1J35 - chains B and C of the 3 polymer chains in the assembly; structure by X-ray diffraction, 1.80 A resolution.

Chain B:
Protein: Coagulation factor IX-binding protein B chain
Source organism: Trimeresurus flavoviridis
Reference sequence: P23807 (IXB_TRIFL); residues 201-323 here correspond to UniProt positions 24-146 (UniProt number = residue number - 177)
Amino-acid sequence (123 residues; numbered 201 to 323; the number before each row is that of its first residue):
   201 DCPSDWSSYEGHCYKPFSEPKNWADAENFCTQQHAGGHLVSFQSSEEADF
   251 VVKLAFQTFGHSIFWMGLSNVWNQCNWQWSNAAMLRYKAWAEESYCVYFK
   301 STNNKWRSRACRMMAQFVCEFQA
Curated features (UniProtKB/Swiss-Prot):
  - binding site (Ca(2+)): Ser241, Gln243, Glu247, Glu320
Disulfides: Cys202-Cys213, Cys230-Cys319, Cys296-Cys311
Ion coordination: Ca2+: Ser241, Gln243, Glu247, Glu320

Chain C:
Protein: Coagulation factor IX
Source organism: Bos taurus
Notes: EC 3.4.21.22; fragment: gla domain
Reference sequence: P00741 (FA9_BOVIN); residues 401-446 here correspond to UniProt positions 1-46 (UniProt number = residue number - 400)
Amino-acid sequence (46 residues; each row starts with the number of its first residue):
   401 YNSGKLEEFVRGNLERECKEEKCSFEEAREVFENTEKTTEFWKQYV
Sequence notes: modified residue (407-408, 415, 417, 420-421, 426-427, 430, 433, 436, 440)
Modified / non-standard residues: Glu407, Glu408, Glu415, Glu417, Glu420, Glu421, Glu426, Glu427, Glu430, Glu433, Glu436, Glu440 (gamma-carboxy-glutamic acid; CGU)
Disulfides: Cys418-Cys423
Ion coordination: Ca2+ site 1: Tyr401, Asn402, Glu407, Glu408, Glu417, Glu427; Ca2+ site 2: Tyr401, Glu407, Glu417, Glu421; Ca2+ site 3: Glu408, Glu427, Glu430; Ca2+ site 4: Glu408, Glu417, Glu427, Glu430; Ca2+ site 5: Glu415, Glu420; Ca2+ site 6 near Glu421 (its only coordinating residue here); Ca2+ site 7: Glu426, Glu430 (shared with 1 residue of chain A); Ca2+ site 8: Glu436, Glu440

Interface between chain B and chain C:
Pairs across the interface - 19 pairs, chain B then chain C:
  His261(B) - Phe409(C)  hydrogen bond (side chain-backbone)
  His261(B) - Val410(C)
  His261(B) - Arg411(C)
  Ser262(B) - Phe409(C)
  Ile263(B) - Glu408(C)
  Ile263(B) - Phe409(C)  hydrophobic
  Tyr298(B) - Glu430(C)
  Lys300(B) - Glu430(C)  hydrogen bond (side chain-backbone)
  Lys300(B) - Glu433(C)
  Asn303(B) - Glu433(C)
  Arg307(B) - Arg429(C)
  Arg307(B) - Glu430(C)
  Arg307(B) - Glu433(C)
  Arg309(B) - Glu408(C)
  Met313(B) - Glu408(C)
  Met314(B) - Leu406(C)  hydrophobic
  Met314(B) - Phe409(C)
  Ala315(B) - Phe409(C)  hydrophobic
  Gln316(B) - Phe409(C)
Also at the interface, not in a pair above, chain B (15 interface residues in all): Pro220, Thr302, Ser308
Also at the interface, not in a pair above, chain C (11 interface residues in all): Gly404, Lys405, Glu426

Summary:
Chain B and chain C form an interface of 15 and 11 residues respectively; the contacts include 2 hydrogen
bonds. Polar contacts include His261(B)-Phe409(C) and Lys300(B)-Glu430(C). The Ca2+ site 7 is built by
Glu426(C) and Glu430(C). From UniProt: 4 Ca2+-binding residues on chain B.
Here chain B is Coagulation factor IX-binding protein B chain (Trimeresurus flavoviridis) and chain C is
Coagulation factor IX (Bos taurus). Entry 1J35 (Crystal Structure of Ca(II)-bound Gla Domain of Factor IX
Complexed with Binding Protein) was determined by X-ray diffraction (same publication as 1J34).
